Entry 5TK5 (X-ray diffraction, 1.88 A resolution); this record covers chain A.

[Chain A]
Name: 3-hydroxyanthranilate 3,4-dioxygenase
Organism: Homo sapiens
Notes: EC 1.13.11.6
UniProt: P46952 (3HAO_HUMAN); residue numbers follow UniProt; this construct covers 1-286
Chain sequence (290 residues; numbered -3 to 286; the number before each row is that of its first residue; numbers below 1 keep their minus sign (Gly-3 is residue -3)):
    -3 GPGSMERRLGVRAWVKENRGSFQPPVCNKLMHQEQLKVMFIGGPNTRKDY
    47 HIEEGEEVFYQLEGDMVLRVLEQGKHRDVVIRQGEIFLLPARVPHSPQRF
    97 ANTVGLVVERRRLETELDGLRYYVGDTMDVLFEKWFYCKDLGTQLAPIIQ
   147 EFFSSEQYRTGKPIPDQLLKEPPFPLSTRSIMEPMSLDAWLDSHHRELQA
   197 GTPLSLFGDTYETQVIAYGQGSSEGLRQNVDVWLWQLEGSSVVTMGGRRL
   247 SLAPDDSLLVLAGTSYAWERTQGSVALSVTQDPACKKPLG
Unresolved in the structure: -3 to 2, 286
Sequence notes: expression tag (-3 to 0)
Curated features (UniProtKB/Swiss-Prot):
  - region: Pro161 to Ile177 (Linker)
  - binding site (O2): Arg43
  - binding site (Fe cation): His47, Glu53, His91
  - binding site (substrate): Glu53, Arg95, Glu105
  - natural variant: Asp162 to Gly286 (deletion: In VCRL1), Trp186 to Gly286 (deletion: In VCRL1)
Metal / ion sites: Fe ion: His47, Glu53, His91
From the paper describing this entry:
  - Fe ion coordination: His47, Glu53, His91
  - contacts within the chain: Arg43-Asp45 (hydrogen bond)
  - conformationally variable residues: Leu137 to Gly138, Glu152, Arg155, Arg244

[Summary]
His47, Glu53 and His91 form the Fe ion site. UniProt lists O2-binding residue Arg43, 3 Fe cation-binding
residues and 3 substrate-binding residues. The paper reports Fe ion coordination by His47, Glu53 and His91;
conformational variability at Leu137, Glu152 and Arg155 among others.
Chain A is 3-hydroxyanthranilate 3,4-dioxygenase (Homo sapiens); the structure, Crystal structure of human
3HAO with iron bound in the active site, was determined by X-ray diffraction (same publication as 5TKQ).
